7WI3 - chains C and G of the 48 polymer chains in the assembly; structure by electron microscopy, 4.00 A resolution.

# Chain C
Name: Modulator of FtsH protease HflC
Source organism: Escherichia coli K-12
Reference sequence: P0ABC3 (HFLC_ECOLI); residue numbers follow UniProt; this construct covers 1-334
Chain sequence (334 residues; numbered 1 to 334; the number before each row is that of its first residue):
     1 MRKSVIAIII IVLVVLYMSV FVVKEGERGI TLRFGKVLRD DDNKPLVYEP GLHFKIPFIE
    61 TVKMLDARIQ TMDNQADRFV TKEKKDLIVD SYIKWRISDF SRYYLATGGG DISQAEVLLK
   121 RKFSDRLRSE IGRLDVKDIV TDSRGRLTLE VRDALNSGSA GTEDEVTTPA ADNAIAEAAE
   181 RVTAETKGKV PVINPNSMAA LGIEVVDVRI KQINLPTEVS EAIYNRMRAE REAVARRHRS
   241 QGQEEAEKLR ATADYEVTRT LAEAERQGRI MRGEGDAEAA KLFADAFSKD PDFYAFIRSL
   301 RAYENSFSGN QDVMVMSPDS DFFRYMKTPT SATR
Not modelled in the structure: 158-198, 329-334
Curated features (UniProtKB/Swiss-Prot):
  - mutagenesis: Gly145 (G145A: In hflC9; stabilizes overproduced SecY but not overproduced cII protein), Glu165 to Ala200 (No effect on phage lambda lysogenization frequency)

# Chain G
Name: Modulator of FtsH protease HflK
Source organism: Escherichia coli K-12
Reference sequence: P0ABC7 (HFLK_ECOLI); residues 1-419 here = UniProt positions 1-419
Chain sequence (419 residues; numbered 1 to 419; the number before each row is that of its first residue):
     1 MAWNQPGNNG QDRDPWGSSK PGGNSEGNGN KGGRDQGPPD LDDIFRKLSK KLGGLGGGKG
    61 TGSGGGSSSQ GPRPQLGGRV VTIAAAAIVI IWAASGFYTI KEAERGVVTR FGKFSHLVEP
   121 GLNWKPTFID EVKPVNVEAV RELAASGVML TSDENVVRVE MNVQYRVTNP EKYLYSVTSP
   181 DDSLRQATDS ALRGVIGKYT MDRILTEGRT VIRSDTQREL EETIRPYDMG ITLLDVNFQA
   241 ARPPEEVKAA FDDAIAAREN EQQYIREAEA YTNEVQPRAN GQAQRILEEA RAYKAQTILE
   301 AQGEVARFAK LLPEYKAAPE ITRERLYIET MEKVLGNTRK VLVNDKGGNL MVLPLDQMLK
   361 GGNAPAAKSD NGASNLLRLP PASSSTTSGA SNTSSTSQGD IMDQRRANAQ RNDYQRQGE
Not modelled in the structure: 1-77, 353-419
Curated features (UniProtKB/Swiss-Prot):
  - mutagenesis: Ala145 (A145V: In hflK13; stabilizes overproduced SecY but not overproduced cII protein)

# Interface between chain C and chain G
Contacting residue pairs (57):
  Leu32(C) with Glu119(G)
  Lys63(C) with Glu102(G)
  Arg78(C) with Arg209(G)
  Gly109(C) with Arg166(G)
  Ser113(C) with Val140(G)
  Gln114(C) with Arg166(G)
  Val117(C) with Gln164(G)
  Arg121(C) with Arg213(G); Asp235(G), salt bridge; Val236(G), hydrogen bond (side chain-backbone)
  Arg128(C) with Arg209(G)
  Glu218(C) with Ile255(G)
  Glu221(C) with Glu259(G)
  Ala229(C) with Arg266(G)
  Arg236(C) with Glu274(G)
  Gln243(C) with Pro277(G); Arg278(G), hydrogen bond
  Glu244(C) with Asn280(G)
  Glu247(C) with Pro277(G); Arg278(G), salt bridge; Gly281(G)
  Lys248(C) with Gln284(G)
  Ala251(C) with Arg285(G)
  Tyr255(C) with Glu288(G); Glu289(G), hydrogen bond (side chain-backbone); Ala292(G), hydrophobic; Tyr293(G), hydrogen bond (side chain-backbone)
  Glu256(C) with Glu288(G); Arg291(G), salt bridge
  Ala262(C) with Gln296(G); Leu299(G), hydrophobic
  Glu263(C) with Leu299(G)
  Arg266(C) with Leu299(G); Gln302(G)
  Ile270(C) with Ala306(G), hydrophobic
  Arg272(C) with Arg307(G)
  Gly273(C) with Arg307(G)
  Glu274(C) with Lys310(G), salt bridge
  Asp276(C) with Arg307(G), salt bridge
  Ala277(C) with Glu314(G)
  Phe283(C) with Arg325(G)
  Tyr294(C) with Glu324(G); Arg325(G)
  Arg298(C) with Ile328(G)
  Ala302(C) with Glu332(G)
  Asn305(C) with Glu332(G)
  Ser306(C) with Leu335(G)
  Phe307(C) with Lys340(G)
  Asn310(C) with Arg339(G)
  Asp312(C) with Arg339(G); Lys340(G), salt bridge
  Val313(C) with Lys340(G), hydrogen bond (backbone-backbone); Val341(G); Leu342(G), hydrogen bond (backbone-backbone)
  Met314(C) with Leu342(G)
  Val315(C) with Leu342(G), hydrogen bond (backbone-backbone); Val343(G), hydrophobic
Other interface residues (no listed pair), chain C (55 interface residues in all): Gly35, Gly108, Ala222, Ser240, Arg250, Thr252, Thr258, Arg269, Ala280, Lys281, Ala284, Phe287, Ala295, Gln311
Other interface residues (no listed pair), chain G (48 interface residues in all): Asn237, Ala270, Gly303, Ala318, Ile321, Gly336, Thr338

# Overview
55 residues of chain C and 48 residues of chain G are in contact; the contacts include 7 hydrogen bonds and 6
salt bridges. Among the polar pairs are Arg121(C)-Asp235(G), Glu247(C)-Arg278(G) and Glu256(C)-Arg291(G).
Chain C is Modulator of FtsH protease HflC and chain G is Modulator of FtsH protease HflK, both from
Escherichia coli K-12; the structure, Cryo-EM structure of E.Coli FtsH-HflkC AAA protease complex, was
determined by electron microscopy, deposited together with 7WI4.
